Entry 6OUU (electron microscopy, 4.10 A resolution (low resolution: residue-level contacts below are approximate; hydrogen-bond / salt-bridge calls are withheld)); this record covers chains A and C of the 4 polymer chains in the assembly.

== Chain A (and C) ==
Protein: Major capsid protein
From: Norovirus Hu/GII.4/Minerva/2006/USA
Notes: chain C of this document is another copy of the same molecule, construct and numbering; everything in this record applies to it too
Reference sequence: R4I3T2 (R4I3T2_9CALI); residues 1-540 here = UniProt positions 1-540
Amino-acid sequence (540 residues; row label = number of the first residue in the row):
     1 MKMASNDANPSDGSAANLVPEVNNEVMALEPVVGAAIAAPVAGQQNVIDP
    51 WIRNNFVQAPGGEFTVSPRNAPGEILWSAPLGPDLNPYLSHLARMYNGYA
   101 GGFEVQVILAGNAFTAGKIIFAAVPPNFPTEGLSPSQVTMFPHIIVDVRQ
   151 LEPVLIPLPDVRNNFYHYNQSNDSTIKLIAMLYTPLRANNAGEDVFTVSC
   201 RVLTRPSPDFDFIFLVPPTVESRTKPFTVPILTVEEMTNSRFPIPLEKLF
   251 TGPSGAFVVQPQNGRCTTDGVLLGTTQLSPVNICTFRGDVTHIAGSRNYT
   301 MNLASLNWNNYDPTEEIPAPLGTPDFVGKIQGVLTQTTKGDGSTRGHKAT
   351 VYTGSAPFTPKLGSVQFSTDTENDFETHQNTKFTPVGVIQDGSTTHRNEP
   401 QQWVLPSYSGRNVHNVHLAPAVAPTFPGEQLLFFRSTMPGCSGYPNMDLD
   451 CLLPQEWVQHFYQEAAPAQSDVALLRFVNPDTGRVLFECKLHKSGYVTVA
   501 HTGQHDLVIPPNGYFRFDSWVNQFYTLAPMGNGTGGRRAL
Disordered / not traced: 1-45, 531-540

== Chain A / chain C interface ==
Contacting residue pairs (9; chain A residue first):
  Tyr168(A) with Asp160(C); Val161(C); Arg162(C)
  Gln170(A) with Val161(C)
  Thr425(A) with Pro427(C); Gly428(C)
  Pro427(A) with Pro427(C)
  Phe524(A) with Phe426(C); Phe524(C)
Other interface residues (no listed pair), chain A (7 interface residues in all): Phe165, Ala421
Other interface residues (no listed pair), chain C (8 interface residues in all): Thr502

== Overview ==
7 residues of chain A and 8 residues of chain C are in contact.
Both chains are Major capsid protein (Norovirus Hu/GII.4/Minerva/2006/USA). Entry 6OUU (Symmetric
reconstruction of human norovirus GII.4 Minerva strain VLP in T=4 symmetry) was determined by electron
microscopy together with 6OTF, 6OU9, 6OUC and 6OUT from the same study.
